PDB entry 8CLG | X-ray diffraction, 2.80 A resolution | chains A and F of the 6 polymer chains in the assembly

== Chain A ==
Molecule: Tubulin alpha-1B chain
Source organism: Bos taurus
Reference sequence: P81947 (TBA1B_BOVIN); numbering as in UniProt (aligned over 1-440)
Amino-acid sequence (440 residues; each row starts with the number of its first residue):
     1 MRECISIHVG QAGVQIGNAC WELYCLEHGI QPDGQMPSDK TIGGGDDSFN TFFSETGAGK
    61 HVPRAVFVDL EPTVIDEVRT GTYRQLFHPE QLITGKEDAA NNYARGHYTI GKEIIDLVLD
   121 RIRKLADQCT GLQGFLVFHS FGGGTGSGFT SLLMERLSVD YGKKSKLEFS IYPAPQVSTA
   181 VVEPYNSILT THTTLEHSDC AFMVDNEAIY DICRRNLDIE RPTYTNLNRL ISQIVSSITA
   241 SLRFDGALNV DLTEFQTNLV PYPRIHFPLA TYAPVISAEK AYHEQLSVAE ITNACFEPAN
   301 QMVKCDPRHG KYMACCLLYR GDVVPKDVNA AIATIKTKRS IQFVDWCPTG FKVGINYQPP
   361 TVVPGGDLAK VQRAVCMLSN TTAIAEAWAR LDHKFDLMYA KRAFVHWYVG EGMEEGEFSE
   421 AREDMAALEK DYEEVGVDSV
Not modelled in the structure: 440
Ion coordination: Ca2+: D39, T41, G44, E55
Residues lining bound ligands:
  - GTP (guanosine-5'-triphosphate): G10, Q11, A12, Q15, I16, D69, D98, A99, A100, N101, S140, G142, G143, G144, T145, G146, I171, P173, V177, S178, T179, E183, N206, I209, Y224, L227, N228, I231
  - colchicine (LOC; N-[(7S)-1,2,3,10-tetramethoxy-9-oxo-6,7-dihydro-5H-benzo[d]heptalen-7-yl]ethanamide): N101, S178, T179, A180, V181

== Chain F ==
Molecule: Tubulin-Tyrosine Ligase
Source organism: synthetic construct
Amino-acid sequence (351 residues; each row starts with the number of its first residue; note: 27 numbers in that range are skipped by the numbering (no residue carries them; nothing is unmodelled there)):
     1 MYTFVVRDEN SSVYAEVSRL LLATGQWKRL RKDNPRFNLM LGERNRLPFG RLGHEPGLVQ
    61 LVNYYRGADK LCRKASLVKL IKTSPELSES CTWFPESYVI YPTNL
   125 TDEREVFLAA YNRRREGREG NVWIAKSSAG AKGEGILISS EASELLDFID EQGQVHVIQK
   185 YLEKPLLLEP GHRKFDIRSW VLVDHLYNIY LYREGVLRTS SEPYNSANFQ DKTCHLTNHC
   245 IQKEYSKNYG RYEEGNEMFF EEFNQYLMDA LNTTLENSIL LQIKHIIRSC LMCIEPAIST
   305 KHLHYQSFQL FGFDFMVDEE LKVWLIEVNG APACAQKLYA ELCQGIVDVA ISSVFPLA
   371 PTSIFIKL
Residues lining bound ligands: AMP-PCP (ACP; phosphomethylphosphonic acid adenylate ester): K74, I148, K150, K156, G157, I160, Q183, K184, Y185, L186, K198, D200, L240, T241, N242, M320, I330, E331

== Chain A / chain F interface ==
Pairs across the interface - 20 pairs, chain A then chain F:
  Q176(A) with H54(F); P56(F)
  E207(A) with H54(F), salt bridge
  E297(A) with H306(F), salt bridge
  P298(A) with L307(F), hydrophobic
  K304(A) with H54(F)
  D306(A) with L307(F)
  R308(A) with P300(F); A301(F), hydrogen bond (side chain-backbone); I302(F); S303(F), hydrogen bond (side chain-backbone)
  H309(A) with R66(F), hydrogen bond; G67(F); A301(F)
  S340(A) with A301(F)
  E386(A) with G50(F); R66(F), salt bridge
  R390(A) with G50(F); H54(F)
  H393(A) with R51(F), hydrogen bond
Also at the interface, not in a pair above, chain A (14 interface residues in all): P175, C305
Also at the interface, not in a pair above, chain F (15 interface residues in all): G53, E55, H308

== In short ==
14 residues of chain A and 15 residues of chain F are in contact, with 4 hydrogen bonds and 3 salt bridges.
Among the polar pairs are E207(A)-H54(F), E297(A)-H306(F) and E386(A)-R66(F). Chain A binds GTP and
colchicine. Ligands of chain F: AMP-PCP.
Chain A is Tubulin alpha-1B chain (Bos taurus) and chain F is Tubulin-Tyrosine Ligase (synthetic construct);
the structure, Epothilone A and Colchicine bound to tubulin (T2R-TTL) complex, was determined by X-ray
diffraction, deposited together with 8CL9, 8CLB, 8CLC, 8CLD, 8CLE, 8CLF and 8CLH.
